6Z9R - chains U and V of the 16 polymer chains in the assembly; structure by electron microscopy, 4.10 A resolution (low resolution: residue-level contacts below are approximate; hydrogen-bond / salt-bridge calls are withheld).

Chain U (and V):
Molecule: DNA-directed RNA polymerase subunit alpha
Source organism: Escherichia coli
Notes: EC 2.7.7.6; chain V of this document is another copy of the same molecule, construct and numbering; everything in this record applies to it too
Reference sequence: P0A7Z4 (RPOA_ECOLI); numbering as in UniProt (aligned over 1-329)
Chain sequence (329 residues; each row starts with the number of its first residue):
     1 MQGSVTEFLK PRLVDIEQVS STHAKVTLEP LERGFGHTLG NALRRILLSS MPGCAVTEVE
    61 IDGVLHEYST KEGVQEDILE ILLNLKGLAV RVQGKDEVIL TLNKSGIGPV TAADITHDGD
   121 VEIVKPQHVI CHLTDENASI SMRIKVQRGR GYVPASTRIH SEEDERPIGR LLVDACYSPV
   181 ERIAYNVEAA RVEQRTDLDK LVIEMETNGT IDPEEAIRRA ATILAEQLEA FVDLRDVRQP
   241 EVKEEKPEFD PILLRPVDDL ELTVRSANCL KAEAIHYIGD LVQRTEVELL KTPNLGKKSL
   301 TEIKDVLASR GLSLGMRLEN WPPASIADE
Disordered / not traced: 1-3, 239-329 (chain V: 1-4, 326-329)
Curated features (UniProtKB/Swiss-Prot):
  - region: E162 to E165 (Required for interaction with Crp at class II promoters)
  - modified residue: R265 (ADP-ribosylarginine), K297 (N6-acetyllysine), K298 (N6-acetyllysine)
  - mutagenesis: R45 (R45C: In rpoA112; temperature-sensitive, blocks RNA polymerase assembly), E162 to E165 (5-fold decrease in CRP-class II promoter-dependent transcription), E165 (E165K: 5-fold decrease in CRP-class II promoter-dependent transcription), R191 (R191C: In rpoA101; temperature-sensitive)

Chain U / chain V interface:
Residue-residue contacts (77):
  V5(U) - R148(V)
  V5(U) - R150(V)
  T6(U) - P52(V)
  T6(U) - R148(V)
  T6(U) - R150(V)
  F8(U) - R150(V)
  F8(U) - I223(V)
  F8(U) - Q227(V)
  L9(U) - Q227(V)
  K10(U) - E226(V)
  K10(U) - Q227(V)
  K10(U) - E229(V)
  P11(U) - Q227(V)
  P11(U) - A230(V)
  P11(U) - F231(V)
  R12(U) - F231(V)
  L13(U) - F231(V)
  L28(U) - F231(V)
  F35(U) - S50(V)
  F35(U) - Q227(V)
  T38(U) - A42(V)
  T38(U) - R45(V)
  N41(U) - N41(V)
  A42(U) - T38(V)
  R45(U) - G34(V)
  R45(U) - H37(V)
  R45(U) - T38(V)
  I46(U) - F35(V)
  S49(U) - F35(V)
  S50(U) - F8(V)
  N103(U) - E261(V)
  T116(U) - R255(V)
  H117(U) - R255(V)
  D118(U) - R255(V)
  S141(U) - E261(V)
  R150(U) - T6(V)
  R150(U) - F8(V)
  R150(U) - E32(V)
  E215(U) - R238(V)
  R218(U) - A230(V)
  R218(U) - F231(V)
  R218(U) - L234(V)
  R219(U) - T6(V)
  A221(U) - L228(V)
  A221(U) - F231(V)
  T222(U) - F231(V)
  T222(U) - V232(V)
  T222(U) - D233(V)
  I223(U) - F8(V)
  L224(U) - L39(V)
  L224(U) - L228(V)
  A225(U) - V232(V)
  E226(U) - K10(V)
  Q227(U) - F8(V)
  Q227(U) - L9(V)
  Q227(U) - P11(V)
  Q227(U) - F35(V)
  L228(U) - A221(V)
  L228(U) - L224(V)
  L228(U) - A225(V)
  E229(U) - K10(V)
  A230(U) - P11(V)
  F231(U) - L28(V)
  F231(U) - L43(V)
  F231(U) - I217(V)
  F231(U) - A221(V)
  V232(U) - R218(V)
  V232(U) - A221(V)
  V232(U) - T222(V)
  D233(U) - R218(V)
  L234(U) - L13(V)
  L234(U) - E214(V)
  L234(U) - R218(V)
  R235(U) - L13(V)
  D236(U) - L13(V)
  V237(U) - L13(V)
  R238(U) - V14(V)
Other interface residues (no listed pair), chain U (52 interface residues in all): S4, E7, R33, G34, L39, P52, R148, G149
Other interface residues (no listed pair), chain V (48 interface residues in all): V5, E7, R12, D15, I46, D96

In short:
52 residues of chain U and 48 residues of chain V are in contact. Curated annotation (UniProt) lists 6
mutagenesis sites on chain U.
Chain U and chain V are both DNA-directed RNA polymerase subunit alpha (Escherichia coli); the structure,
Transcription termination intermediate complex 3, was determined by electron microscopy (same publication as
6Z9P, 6Z9Q, 6Z9S, 6Z9T, 7ADB, 7ADC, 7ADD and 7ADE).
